Entry 4PO5 (X-ray diffraction, 1.75 A resolution); this record covers chains A and F of the 6 polymer chains in the assembly.

[Chain A]
Protein: Allophycocyanin subunit alpha-B
Organism: Synechocystis sp
Notes: fragment: ApcD subunit
UniProtKB: P72870 (PHAC_SYNY3); numbering as in UniProt (aligned over 1-161)
Sequence (167 residues; row label = number of the first residue in the row):
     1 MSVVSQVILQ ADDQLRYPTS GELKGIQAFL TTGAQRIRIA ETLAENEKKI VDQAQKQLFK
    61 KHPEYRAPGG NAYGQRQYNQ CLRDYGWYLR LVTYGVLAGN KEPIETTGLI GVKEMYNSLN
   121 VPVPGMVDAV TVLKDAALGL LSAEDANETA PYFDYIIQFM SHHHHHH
Not modelled in the structure: 1, 164-167
Construct notes: expression tag (162-167)
Glycans and other covalent adducts: phycocyanobilin (CYC) linked to Cys-81
Small-molecule neighbours: phycocyanobilin (CYC): Leu-58, Phe-59, Tyr-65, Asn-71, Ala-72, Arg-76, Gln-77, Gln-80, Arg-83, Asp-84, Tyr-85, Trp-87, Tyr-88, Leu-91, Thr-107, Gly-108, Met-115, Tyr-116, Leu-119, Val-121, Gly-125, Met-126, Ala-129
UniProt features mapped onto this chain:
  - binding site ((2R,3E)-phycocyanobilin): Cys-81
  - modified residue: Asn-71 (N4-methylasparagine)
From the paper describing this entry:
  - binding site for phycocyanobilin: Tyr-65, Asn-71, Gln-80, Cys-81, Tyr-85, Trp-87, Met-115, Tyr-116, Met-126
  - contacts within the chain: Asp-84/Tyr-116 (hydrogen bond)

[Chain F]
Protein: Allophycocyanin beta chain
Organism: Synechocystis sp
Notes: fragment: ApcB subunit
UniProtKB: Q01952 (PHAB_SYNY3); residue numbers follow UniProt; this construct covers 1-161
Sequence (161 residues; row label = number of the first residue in the row):
     1 MQDAITAVIN SADVQGKYLD GAAMDKLKSY FASGELRVRA ASVISANAAT IVKEAVAKSL
    61 LYSDVTRPGG NMYTTRRYAA CIRDLDYYLR YATYAMLAGD ASILDERVLN GLKETYNSLG
   121 VPISSTVQAI QAIKEVTASL VGADAGKEMG VYLDYICSGL S
Modified residues: Asn-71 (n-methyl asparagine; MEN)
Small-molecule neighbours:
  - phycocyanobilin (CYC), molecule 1: Leu-60, Val-65, Asn-71, Met-72, Arg-76, Arg-77, Ala-80, Cys-81, Arg-83, Asp-84, Leu-85, Tyr-87, Tyr-88, Tyr-91, Arg-107, Val-108, Leu-112, Thr-115, Tyr-116, Leu-119, Val-121, Pro-122, Ser-125, Thr-126, Ala-129
  - phycocyanobilin (CYC), molecule 2: Leu-61, Tyr-62, Thr-66, Met-72, Tyr-73, Thr-74, Thr-75, Tyr-78
UniProt features mapped onto this chain:
  - binding site ((2R,3E)-phycocyanobilin): Cys-81
  - modified residue: Asn-71 (N4-methylasparagine)
From the paper describing this entry:
  - binding site for phycocyanobilin: Tyr-62, Thr-66, Asn-71, Met-72, Thr-74, Cys-81
  - post-translational modification sites: Asn-71

[Chain A / chain F interface]
Residue-residue contacts (25):
  Arg-76(A) with Tyr-62(F)
  Gln-77(A) with Tyr-62(F)
  Gln-80(A) with Tyr-62(F)
  Trp-87(A) with Pro-68(F); Tyr-73(F), hydrophobic
  Arg-90(A) with Tyr-73(F), hydrogen bond
  Thr-106(A) with Arg-76(F), hydrogen bond (backbone-side chain)
  Thr-107(A) with Tyr-73(F); Thr-74(F); Thr-75(F), hydrogen bond (backbone-backbone)
  Gly-108(A) with Thr-75(F)
  Leu-109(A) with Thr-75(F), hydrogen bond (backbone-side chain)
  Ile-110(A) with Thr-75(F), hydrogen bond (backbone-side chain); Arg-76(F), hydrogen bond (backbone-backbone)
  Gly-111(A) with Thr-75(F); Ala-79(F)
  Val-112(A) with Thr-75(F)
  Met-115(A) with Thr-75(F); Tyr-78(F), hydrophobic
  Asn-117(A) with Lys-53(F)
  Ser-118(A) with Lys-53(F); Tyr-78(F), hydrogen bond
  Leu-119(A) with Leu-61(F), hydrophobic; Tyr-78(F)
  Asn-120(A) with Lys-53(F), hydrogen bond
Other interface residues (no listed pair), chain A (19 interface residues in all): Tyr-88, Glu-114
Other interface residues (no listed pair), chain F (12 interface residues in all): Thr-66, Ile-82

[In short]
The interface between chain A and chain F involves 19 residues on one side and 12 on the other, with 8
hydrogen bonds. Among the polar pairs are Arg-90(A)/Tyr-73(F), Thr-106(A)/Arg-76(F) and Leu-109(A)/Thr-75(F).
Chain F binds phycocyanobilin. From the paper: a binding site for phycocyanobilin at Tyr-65(A), Asn-71(A) and
Tyr-62(F) among others; a modification site at Asn-71(F).
Here chain A is Allophycocyanin subunit alpha-B and chain F is Allophycocyanin beta chain, both from
Synechocystis sp. Entry 4PO5 (Crystal structure of allophycocyanin B from Synechocystis PCC 6803) was
determined by X-ray diffraction.
